Entry 6CFW (electron microscopy, 3.70 A resolution); this record covers chains M and J of the 14 polymer chains in the assembly.

Chain M:
Protein: Mbh13 NADH dehydrogenase subunit
Organism: Pyrococcus furiosus COM1
UniProt: I6UQM0 (I6UQM0_9EURY); numbering as in UniProt (aligned over 1-321)
Chain sequence (321 residues; numbered 1 to 321; the number before each row is that of its first residue):
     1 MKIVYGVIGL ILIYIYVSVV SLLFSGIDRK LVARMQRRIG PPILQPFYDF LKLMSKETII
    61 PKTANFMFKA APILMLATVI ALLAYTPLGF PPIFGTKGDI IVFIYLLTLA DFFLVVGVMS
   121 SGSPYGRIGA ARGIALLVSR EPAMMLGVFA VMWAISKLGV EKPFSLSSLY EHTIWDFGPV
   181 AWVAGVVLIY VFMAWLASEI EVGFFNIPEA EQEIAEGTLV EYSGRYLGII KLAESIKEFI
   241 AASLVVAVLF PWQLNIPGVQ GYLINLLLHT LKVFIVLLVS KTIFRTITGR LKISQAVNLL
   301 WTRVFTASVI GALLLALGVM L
Disordered / not traced: 1-2, 320-321

Chain J:
Protein: Probable membrane-bound hydrogenase subunit mbhJ
Organism: Pyrococcus furiosus (strain ATCC 43587 / DSM 3638 / JCM 8422 / Vc1)
Notes: EC 1.12.7.2
UniProt: Q8U0Z8 (MBHJ_PYRFU); numbering as in UniProt (aligned over 1-167)
Chain sequence (167 residues; numbered 1 to 167; the number before each row is that of its first residue):
     1 MTNNSERKRL EKRIAQLCKF IGRSPWVFHV NSGSCNGCDI EIIAALTPRY DAERFGVKLV
    61 GSPRHADILL VTGPVTNQSL ERVKLVYEQT PDPKIVIAIG ACPTGGSVFY ESPFTNAPLD
   121 RIIPVDVFVP GCPPRPEAIL HGVVLALEKL AKMIKGEVPP EEGEENE
Disordered / not traced: 1-12, 156-167
Swiss-Prot annotation at these positions:
  - binding site ([4Fe-4S] cluster): Cys35, Cys38, Cys102, Cys132
Residues lining bound ligands: 4Fe-4S cluster (SF4): Ser34, Cys35, Gly37, Cys38, Gly100, Ala101, Cys102, Ser107, Cys132, Pro133

Interface between chain M and chain J:
Pairs across the interface - 30 pairs, chain M then chain J:
  Arg29(M) with Glu53(J), salt bridge
  Gln36(M) with Pro48(J)
  Arg37(M) with Pro48(J)
  Arg38(M) with Asp51(J), salt bridge; Glu53(J), salt bridge
  Gly40(M) with Arg54(J)
  Tyr48(M) with Arg23(J)
  Asp49(M) with Ser24(J), hydrogen bond
  Leu51(M) with Leu17(J); Phe20(J), hydrophobic
  Lys52(M) with Ile21(J); Ser24(J)
  Ser55(M) with Leu17(J), hydrogen bond (side chain-backbone); Cys18(J), hydrogen bond
  Lys56(M) with His65(J), hydrogen bond (side chain-backbone); Ala66(J); Asp67(J)
  Glu57(M) with Pro91(J); Asp92(J)
  Ile59(M) with Arg64(J); Gln89(J); Pro91(J), hydrophobic
  Glu216(M) with Gly61(J)
  Leu219(M) with His65(J), hydrogen bond (backbone-side chain)
  Val220(M) with Ser62(J), hydrogen bond (backbone-side chain); Arg64(J)
  Glu221(M) with Arg64(J), salt bridge
  Tyr222(M) with His65(J)
  Ser223(M) with Arg64(J)
  Leu227(M) with His65(J)
Interface residues without a listed pair, chain M (28 interface residues in all): Ile39, Pro41, Pro42, Gln45, Leu53, Pro61, Ala215, Lys231
Interface residues without a listed pair, chain J (20 interface residues in all): Trp26

Summary:
28 residues of chain M and 20 residues of chain J are in contact, with 6 hydrogen bonds and 4 salt bridges.
Among the polar pairs are Arg29(M)-Glu53(J), Arg38(M)-Asp51(J) and Arg38(M)-Glu53(J). Bound to chain J: 4Fe-4S
cluster.
Here chain M is Mbh13 NADH dehydrogenase subunit (Pyrococcus furiosus COM1) and chain J is Probable
membrane-bound hydrogenase subunit mbhJ (Pyrococcus furiosus (strain ATCC 43587 / DSM 3638 / JCM 8422 / Vc1)).
Entry 6CFW (cryoEM structure of a respiratory membrane-bound hydrogenase) was determined by electron
microscopy.
